PDB entry 4TSF | X-ray diffraction, 3.20 A resolution | chains C and G of the 9 polymer chains in the assembly

== Chain C ==
Name: ATP synthase subunit alpha, mitochondrial
Source organism: Bos taurus
UniProtKB: P19483 (ATPA_BOVIN); residues 1-510 here correspond to UniProt positions 44-553 (UniProt number = residue number + 43)
Chain sequence (510 residues; each row starts with the number of its first residue):
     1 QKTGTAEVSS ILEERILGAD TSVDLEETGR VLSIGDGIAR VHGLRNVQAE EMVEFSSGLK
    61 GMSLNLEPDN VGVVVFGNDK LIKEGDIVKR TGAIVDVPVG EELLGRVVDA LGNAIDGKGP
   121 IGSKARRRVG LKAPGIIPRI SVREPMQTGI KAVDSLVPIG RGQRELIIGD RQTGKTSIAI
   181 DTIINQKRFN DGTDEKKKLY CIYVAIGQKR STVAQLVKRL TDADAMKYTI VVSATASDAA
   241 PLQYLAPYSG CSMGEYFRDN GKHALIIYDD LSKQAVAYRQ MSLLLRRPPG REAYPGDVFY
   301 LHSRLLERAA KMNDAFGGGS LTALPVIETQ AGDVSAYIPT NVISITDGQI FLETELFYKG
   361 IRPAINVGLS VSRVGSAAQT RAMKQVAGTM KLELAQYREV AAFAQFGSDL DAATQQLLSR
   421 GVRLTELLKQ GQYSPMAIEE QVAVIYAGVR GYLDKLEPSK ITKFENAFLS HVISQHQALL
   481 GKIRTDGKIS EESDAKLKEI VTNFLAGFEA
Unresolved in the structure: 1-22, 403-411
Ion coordination: Mg2+: Thr176 (together with ATP)
Residues lining bound ligands: ATP (adenosine-5'-triphosphate): Asp170, Arg171, Gln172, Thr173, Gly174, Lys175, Thr176, Ser177, Phe357, Arg362, Pro363, Gln430, Gly431, Gln432
Curated features (UniProtKB/Swiss-Prot):
  - binding site (ATP): Gln172, Gly174, Lys175, Thr176, Ser177, Gln430, Gln432
  - binding site (Mg(2+)): Thr176, Asp269
  - site: Ser370 (Required for activity)
  - modified residue: Gln1 (Pyrrolidone carboxylic acid), Ser10 (Phosphoserine), Ser22 (Phosphoserine), Ser33 (Phosphoserine), Ser63 (Phosphoserine), Lys80 (N6-acetyllysine), Lys83 (N6-acetyllysine), Lys89 (N6-acetyllysine), Thr91 (Phosphothreonine), Lys118 (N6-acetyllysine), Ser123 (Phosphoserine), Lys124 (N6-acetyllysine), Ser141 (Phosphoserine), Arg161 (Omega-N-methylarginine), Lys187 (N6-acetyllysine), Lys196 (N6-acetyllysine), Lys197 (N6-acetyllysine), Lys218 (N6-acetyllysine), Lys262 (N6-acetyllysine), Lys384 (N6-acetyllysine) and 6 more in UniProt
  - glycosylation: Ser33 (O-linked (GlcNAc) serine)

== Chain G ==
Name: ATP synthase subunit gamma, mitochondrial
Source organism: Bos taurus
UniProtKB: P05631 (ATPG_BOVIN); residues 1-273 here correspond to UniProt positions 26-298 (UniProt number = residue number + 25)
Chain sequence (273 residues; numbered 1 to 273; the number before each row is that of its first residue):
     1 ATLKDITRRL KSIKNIQKIT KSMKMVAAAK YARAERELKP ARVYGVGSLA LYEKADIKTP
    61 EDKKKHLIIG VSSDRGLCGA IHSSVAKQMK SEAANLAAAG KEVKIIGVGD KIRSILHRTH
   121 SDQFLVTFKE VGRRPPTFGD ASVIALELLN SGYEFDEGSI IFNRFRSVIS YKTEEKPIFS
   181 LDTISSAESM SIYDDIDADV LRNYQEYSLA NIIYYSLKES TTSEQSARMT AMDNASKNAS
   241 EMIDKLTLTF NRTRQAVITK ELIEIISGAA ALD
Unresolved in the structure: 50-70, 97-108, 151-161, 174-205, 273
Curated features (UniProtKB/Swiss-Prot):
  - modified residue: Lys14 (N6-acetyllysine), Lys24 (N6-succinyllysine), Lys30 (N6-acetyllysine), Lys90 (N6-acetyllysine), Ser121 (Phosphoserine), Lys129 (N6-acetyllysine), Lys172 (N6-acetyllysine), Lys245 (N6-succinyllysine)

== Chain C / chain G interface ==
Residue-residue contacts - 6 pairs, chain C then chain G:
  Pro288(C) - Ala271(G)  hydrophobic
  Pro288(C) - Leu272(G)  hydrophobic
  Pro289(C) - Ser267(G)
  Pro289(C) - Gly268(G)
  Pro289(C) - Ala271(G)
  Glu292(C) - Glu264(G)  hydrogen bond (backbone-side chain)
Also at the interface, not in a pair above, chain C (7 interface residues in all): Arg286, Gly290, Arg291, Gln415
Also at the interface, not in a pair above, chain G (6 interface residues in all): Arg118

== Summary ==
Chain C and chain G form an interface of 7 and 6 residues respectively; the contacts include 1 hydrogen bond.
Its one hydrogen-bonded contact is Glu292(C)-Glu264(G). Ligands of chain C: ATP.
Chain C is ATP synthase subunit alpha, mitochondrial and chain G is ATP synthase subunit gamma, mitochondrial,
both from Bos taurus; the structure, The Pathway of Binding of the Intrinsically Disordered Mitochondrial
Inhibitor Protein to F1-ATPase, was determined by X-ray diffraction, deposited together with 4TT3.
